2A3V - chains A and B of the 8 polymer chains in the assembly; structure by X-ray diffraction, 2.80 A resolution.

[Chain A (and B)]
Protein: site-specific recombinase IntI4
From: Vibrio cholerae O1 biovar eltor str. N16961
Notes: chain B of this document is another copy of the same molecule, construct and numbering; everything in this record applies to it too
Amino-acid sequence (320 residues; row label = number of the first residue in the row):
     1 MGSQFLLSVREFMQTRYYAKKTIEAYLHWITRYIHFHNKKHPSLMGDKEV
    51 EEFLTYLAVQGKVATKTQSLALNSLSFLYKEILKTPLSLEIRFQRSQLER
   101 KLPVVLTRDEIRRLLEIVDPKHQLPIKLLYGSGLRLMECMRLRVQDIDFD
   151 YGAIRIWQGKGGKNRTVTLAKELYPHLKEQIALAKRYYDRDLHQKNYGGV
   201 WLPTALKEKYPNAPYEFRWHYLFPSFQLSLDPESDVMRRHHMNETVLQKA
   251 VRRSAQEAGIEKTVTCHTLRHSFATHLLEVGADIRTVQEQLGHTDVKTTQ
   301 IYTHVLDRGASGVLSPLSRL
Unresolved in the structure: 1, 305-310 (chain B: fully traced)
Sequence notes: engineered mutation Gly2 (Lys in 9657688)

[How chain A and chain B interact]
Pairs across the interface - 33 pairs, chain A then chain B:
  Asp283(A) with Arg285(B), salt bridge
  Ile284(A) with Arg285(B)
  Arg285(A) with Arg285(B)
  Lys297(A) with Asp295(B), salt bridge
  Gln300(A) with Gln288(B); Thr294(B)
  Val313(A) with Thr168(B), hydrogen bond (backbone-side chain); Leu277(B), hydrophobic; Thr286(B); Gln290(B)
  Leu314(A) with Leu277(B)
  Ser315(A) with Gly131(B), hydrogen bond (side chain-backbone); Thr168(B); Ala170(B)
  Pro316(A) with Tyr130(B); Gly131(B); Phe273(B); Leu277(B), hydrophobic
  Leu317(A) with Lys127(B); Tyr130(B), hydrophobic; Gly131(B); Ala170(B), hydrophobic; Glu172(B); Leu173(B), hydrophobic
  Ser318(A) with Ala170(B); Glu172(B)
  Arg319(A) with Arg108(B), hydrogen bond (backbone-side chain); Val280(B)
  Leu320(A) with Arg108(B), hydrogen bond (backbone-side chain); Ile111(B), hydrophobic; Arg112(B), hydrogen bond (backbone-side chain); Leu115(B), hydrophobic; Tyr130(B), hydrophobic
Also at the interface, not in a pair above, chain A (14 interface residues in all): Val296
Also at the interface, not in a pair above, chain B (23 interface residues in all): Leu169, Lys171, His276

[Overview]
The interface between chain A and chain B involves 14 residues on one side and 23 on the other, with 5
hydrogen bonds and 2 salt bridges. Among the polar pairs are Asp283(A)-Arg285(B), Lys297(A)-Asp295(B) and
Val313(A)-Thr168(B).
Chain A and chain B are both site-specific recombinase IntI4 (Vibrio cholerae O1 biovar eltor str. N16961);
the structure, Structural basis for broad DNA-specificity in integron recombination, was determined by X-ray
diffraction.
